6P9D - chain A; structure by X-ray diffraction, 1.33 A resolution.

== Chain A ==
Name: FAD-dependent catabolic D-arginine dehydrogenase DauA
Organism: Pseudomonas aeruginosa (strain ATCC 15692 / DSM 22644 / CIP 104116 / JCM 14847 / LMG 12228 / 1C / PRS 101 / PAO1)
Notes: EC 1.4.99.6
Reference sequence: Q9HXE3 (DAUA_PSEAE); residues 1001-1375 here correspond to UniProt positions 1-375 (UniProt number = residue number - 1000)
Chain sequence (375 residues; each row starts with the number of its first residue):
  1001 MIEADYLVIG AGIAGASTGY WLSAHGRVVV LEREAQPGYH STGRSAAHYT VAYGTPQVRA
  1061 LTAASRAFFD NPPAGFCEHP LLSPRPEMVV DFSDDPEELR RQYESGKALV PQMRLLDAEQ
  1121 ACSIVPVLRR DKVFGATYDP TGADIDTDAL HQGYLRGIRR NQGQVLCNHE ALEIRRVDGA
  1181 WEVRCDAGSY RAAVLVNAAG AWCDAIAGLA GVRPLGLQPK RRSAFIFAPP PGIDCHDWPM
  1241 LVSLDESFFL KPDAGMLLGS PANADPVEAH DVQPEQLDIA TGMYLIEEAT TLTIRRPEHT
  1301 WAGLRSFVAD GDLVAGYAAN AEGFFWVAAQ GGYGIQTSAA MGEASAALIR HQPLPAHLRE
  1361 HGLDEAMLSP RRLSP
Differences from the reference sequence: engineered mutation Phe-1249 (Tyr249 in Q9HXE3)
Curated features (UniProtKB/Swiss-Prot):
  - binding site (FAD): Ala-1014, Glu-1032, Arg-1033, Ser-1041 to His-1048, Ala-1171, Gly-1331 to Gln-1336
  - site: Glu-1087 (Important for specificity toward positively charged substrates)
Small-molecule neighbours: dihydroflavine-adenine dinucleotide (FDA): Ile-1009, Gly-1010, Ala-1011, Gly-1012, Ile-1013, Ala-1014, Gly-1015, Leu-1031, Glu-1032, Arg-1033, Glu-1034, Pro-1037, His-1040, Ser-1041, Thr-1042, Arg-1044, Ser-1045, Ala-1046, Ala-1047, His-1048, His-1169, Glu-1170, Ala-1171, Ala-1198, Ala-1199, Gly-1200, Trp-1202, Ile-1206, Arg-1222, Ala-1224, Gly-1303, Leu-1304, Arg-1305, Gln-1330, Gly-1331, Gly-1332, Tyr-1333, Gly-1334, Ile-1335, Gln-1336

== Summary ==
Bound to chain A: dihydroflavine-adenine dinucleotide. UniProt lists 18 FAD-binding residues.
Chain A is FAD-dependent catabolic D-arginine dehydrogenase DauA (Pseudomonas aeruginosa (strain ATCC 15692 /
DSM 22644 / CIP 104116 / JCM 14847 / LMG 12228 / 1C / PRS 101 / PAO1)); the structure, Crystal Structure of
Pseudomonas aeruginosa D-Arginine Dehydrogenase Y249F variant with FAD - Yellow fraction, was determined by
X-ray diffraction together with 6PLD from the same study.
